Entry 1J3Z (X-ray diffraction, 1.60 A resolution); this record covers chains A and B of the 4 polymer chains in the assembly.

Chain A:
Molecule: Hemoglobin alpha Chain
From: Homo sapiens
Reference sequence: P69905 (HBA_HUMAN); residue numbers follow UniProt; this construct covers 1-141
Amino-acid sequence (141 residues; each row starts with the number of its first residue):
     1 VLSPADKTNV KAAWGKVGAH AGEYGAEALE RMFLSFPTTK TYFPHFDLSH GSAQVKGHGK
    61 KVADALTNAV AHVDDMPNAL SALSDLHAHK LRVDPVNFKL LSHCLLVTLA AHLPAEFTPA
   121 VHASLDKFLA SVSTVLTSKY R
Ion coordination: heme Fe: H87 (together with carbon monoxide)
Ligand contacts: carbon monoxide / heme: L29, M32, T39, Y42, F43, H45, F46, H58, K61, V62, A65, L66, L83, L86, H87, L91, V93, N97, F98, L101, L105, V132, L136
Swiss-Prot annotation at these positions:
  - site: K61 (Not glycated)
  - natural variant: D6 (A6D: In J-Toronto; this construct carries the variant), A13 (A13D: In J-Paris 1/J-Aljezur), E27 (A27E: In Shenyang; this construct carries the variant), K61 (K61N: In Zambia; deletion: In Clinic), D64 (A64D: In Pontoise; this construct carries the variant), D75 (D75A: In Lille; D75G: In Chapel Hill; D75N: In G-Pest), A111 (A111D: In Petah Tikva)

Chain B:
Molecule: Hemoglobin beta Chain
From: Homo sapiens
Reference sequence: P68871 (HBB_HUMAN); numbering as in UniProt (aligned over 1-146)
Amino-acid sequence (146 residues; numbered 1 to 146; the number before each row is that of its first residue):
     1 VHLTPEEKSA VTALWGKVNV DEVGGEALGR LLVVYPWTQR FFESFGDLST PDAVMGNPKV
    61 KAHGKKVLGA FSDGLAHLDN LKGTFATLSE LHCDKLHVDP ENFRLLGNVL VCVLAHHFGK
   121 EFTPPVQAAY QKVVAGVANA LAHKYH
Covalent attachments: but-2-enedial (2FU) linked to K82
Ion coordination: protoporphyrin IX containing ni(II) Ni near H92 (its only coordinating residue here)
Ligand contacts: protoporphyrin IX containing ni(II) (HNI): L31, T38, F41, F42, F45, H63, K66, V67, A70, F71, F85, L88, L91, H92, L96, V98, N102, F103, L106, V137, L141
Swiss-Prot annotation at these positions:
  - natural variant: L3 (H3L: In Graz; this construct carries the variant), E7 (E7A: In G-Makassar; E7K: In Hb C; E7Q: In Machida; E7V: In SKCA), K8 (E8K: In G-Siriraj; this construct carries the variant), V11 (A11V: In Iraq-Halabja; this construct carries the variant), G16 (W16G: In Randwick; this construct carries the variant), V23 (E23V: In D-Granada; this construct carries the variant), G24 (V24G: In Miyashiro; this construct carries the variant), G25 (G25D: In Moscva; G25R: In Riverdale-Bronx; G25V: In Savannah), L32 (L32P: In Yokohama), V33 (L33V: In Muscat; this construct carries the variant), R40 (Q40R: In Tianshui; this construct carries the variant), F42 (F42Y: In Mequon; deletion: In Bruxelles), 11 further natural variant entries in UniProt

Interface between chain A and chain B:
Residue-residue contacts (38; chain A residue first):
  E30(A) - P124(B)
  R31(A) - F122(B)  hydrogen bond (side chain-backbone)
  R31(A) - T123(B)
  R31(A) - P124(B)
  R31(A) - Q127(B)  hydrogen bond
  L34(A) - P124(B)  hydrophobic
  L34(A) - A128(B)
  S35(A) - Q127(B)
  S35(A) - A128(B)
  S35(A) - Q131(B)
  F36(A) - Q131(B)
  H103(A) - N108(B)
  H103(A) - V111(B)
  H103(A) - Q131(B)  hydrogen bond
  C104(A) - Q127(B)
  V107(A) - V111(B)  hydrophobic
  V107(A) - A115(B)
  V107(A) - Q127(B)
  A110(A) - C112(B)
  A110(A) - A115(B)
  A110(A) - H116(B)
  A111(A) - A115(B)
  A111(A) - G119(B)
  L113(A) - H116(B)
  P114(A) - H116(B)  hydrogen bond (backbone-side chain)
  F117(A) - R30(B)  hydrogen bond (backbone-side chain)
  F117(A) - H116(B)
  T118(A) - R30(B)
  P119(A) - R30(B)
  P119(A) - V33(B)
  P119(A) - M55(B)  hydrophobic
  H122(A) - R30(B)  hydrogen bond
  H122(A) - V34(B)
  H122(A) - C112(B)
  A123(A) - V33(B)
  A123(A) - V34(B)  hydrophobic
  D126(A) - V34(B)
  D126(A) - Y35(B)
Also at the interface, not in a pair above, chain A (20 interface residues in all): L106, A120
Also at the interface, not in a pair above, chain B (21 interface residues in all): E26, P51, K120, P125

Summary:
Chain A and chain B form an interface of 20 and 21 residues respectively, with 6 hydrogen bonds. Among the
polar pairs are R31(A)-F122(B), R31(A)-Q127(B) and H103(A)-Q131(B). Chain A binds carbon monoxide / heme.
Chain B binds protoporphyrin IX containing ni(II).
Chain A is Hemoglobin alpha Chain and chain B is Hemoglobin beta Chain, both from Homo sapiens; the structure,
Direct observation of photolysis-induced tertiary structural changes in human haemoglobin; Crystal structure
of alpha(Fe-CO)-beta(Ni) hemoglobin (laser ..., was determined by X-ray diffraction together with 1J3Y, 1J40
and 1J41 from the same study.
